PDB entry 8CRM | X-ray diffraction, 1.42 A resolution | chain A

[Chain A]
Molecule: Host translation inhibitor nsp1
From: Severe acute respiratory syndrome coronavirus 2
Reference sequence: P0DTD1 (R1AB_SARS2); residue numbers follow UniProt; this construct covers 10-126
Sequence (118 residues; numbered 9 to 126; the number before each row is that of its first residue):
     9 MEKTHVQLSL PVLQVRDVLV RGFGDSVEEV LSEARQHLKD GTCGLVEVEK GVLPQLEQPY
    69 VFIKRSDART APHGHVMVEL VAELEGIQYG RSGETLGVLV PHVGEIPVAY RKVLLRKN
Differences from the reference sequence: initiating methionine (9)
Small-molecule neighbours: OF6 (1-[2-(3-chlorophenyl)-1,3-thiazol-4-yl]-N-methyl-methanamine): Glu10, Val14, Leu16, Arg43, Leu46, Lys47, Gly49, Leu123, Lys125
What the authors report for this chain:
  - binding site for OF6: Lys125

[In short]
Chain A binds compound OF6. The paper reports a binding site for OF6 at Lys125.
Chain A is Host translation inhibitor nsp1 (Severe acute respiratory syndrome coronavirus 2); the structure,
Crystal structure of N-terminal SARS-CoV-2 nsp1 in complex with fragment hit 11C6 refined against anomalous
diffraction ..., was determined by X-ray diffraction (same publication as 8CRF and 8CRK).
